1R08 - chains 3 and 4 of the 4 polymer chains in the assembly; structure by X-ray diffraction, 3.00 A resolution.

== Chain 3 ==
Protein: Human rhinovirus 14 coat protein (subunit VP3)
Organism: Human rhinovirus 14
UniProt: P03303 (POLG_HRV14); residues 1-236 here correspond to UniProt positions 331-566 (UniProt number = residue number + 330)
Amino-acid sequence (236 residues; row label = number of the first residue in the row):
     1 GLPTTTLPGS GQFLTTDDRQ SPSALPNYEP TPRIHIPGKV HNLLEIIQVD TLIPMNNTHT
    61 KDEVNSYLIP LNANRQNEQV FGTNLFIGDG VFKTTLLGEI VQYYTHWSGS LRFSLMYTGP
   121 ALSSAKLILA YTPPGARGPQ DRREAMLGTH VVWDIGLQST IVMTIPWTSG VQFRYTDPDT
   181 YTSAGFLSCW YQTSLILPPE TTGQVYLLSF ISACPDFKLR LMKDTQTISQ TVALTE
Residues lining bound ligands: compound win viii (W42; 5-(5-(2,6-dichloro-4-(4,5-dihydro-2-oxazolyl)phenoxy)pentyl)-3-(hydroxyethyl oxymethyleneoxymethyl) isoxazole): Leu14, Ala24, Leu25

== Chain 4 ==
Protein: Human rhinovirus 14 coat protein (subunit VP4)
Organism: Human rhinovirus 14
UniProt: P03303 (POLG_HRV14); residue numbers follow UniProt; this construct covers 1-68
Amino-acid sequence (68 residues; row label = number of the first residue in the row):
     1 GAQVSTQKSG SHENQNILTN GSNQTFTVIN YYKDAASTSS AGQSLSMDPS KFTEPVKDLM
    61 LKGAPALN
Disordered / not traced: 1-28

== How chain 3 and chain 4 interact ==
Residue-residue contacts (32):
  Asp18(3) - Ser39(4)
  Asp18(3) - Ser40(4)  hydrogen bond (side chain-backbone)
  Arg19(3) - Ser39(4)
  Gln20(3) - Ile29(4)
  Gln20(3) - Asn30(4)  hydrogen bond
  Gln20(3) - Tyr31(4)
  Gln20(3) - Tyr32(4)
  Gln20(3) - Ser37(4)
  Ser21(3) - Tyr32(4)
  Ser21(3) - Ser37(4)  hydrogen bond (backbone-side chain)
  Pro22(3) - Tyr32(4)
  Ser23(3) - Asp34(4)
  Ser23(3) - Ser37(4)
  Pro26(3) - Asp34(4)
  Asn27(3) - Asp34(4)  hydrogen bond (backbone-side chain)
  Gly38(3) - Phe52(4)
  Lys39(3) - Lys51(4)  hydrogen bond (backbone-side chain)
  Lys39(3) - Phe52(4)
  Val40(3) - Phe52(4)  hydrophobic
  His41(3) - Ser44(4)
  His41(3) - Ser46(4)
  His41(3) - Met47(4)
  Asn42(3) - Met47(4)
  Glu45(3) - Met47(4)
  Glu45(3) - Asp48(4)  hydrogen bond (side chain-backbone)
  Glu45(3) - Pro49(4)
  Gln48(3) - Thr53(4)
  Val49(3) - Phe52(4)  hydrophobic
  Val49(3) - Thr53(4)
  Gln158(3) - Pro65(4)
  Gln158(3) - Ala66(4)  hydrogen bond (side chain-backbone)
  Gln158(3) - Leu67(4)  hydrogen bond (side chain-backbone)
Also at the interface, not in a pair above, chain 3 (20 interface residues in all): Leu25, Leu44, Leu157
Also at the interface, not in a pair above, chain 4 (21 interface residues in all): Thr38, Gln43

== In short ==
Chain 3 and chain 4 form an interface of 20 and 21 residues respectively, with 8 hydrogen bonds. Among the
polar pairs are Asp18(3)-Ser40(4), Gln20(3)-Asn30(4) and Ser21(3)-Ser37(4). Bound to chain 3: compound win
viii.
Here chain 3 is Human rhinovirus 14 coat protein (subunit VP3) and chain 4 is Human rhinovirus 14 coat protein
(subunit VP4), both from Human rhinovirus 14. Entry 1R08 (Structural analysis of antiviral agents that
interact with the capsid of human rhinoviruses) was determined by X-ray diffraction together with 2R04, 2R06,
2R07, 2RM2, 2RR1, 2RS1, 2RS3 and 2RS5 from the same study.
